PDB entry 1IVW | X-ray diffraction, 1.80 A resolution | chains A and B

[Chain A (and B)]
Molecule: amine oxidase
From: Arthrobacter globiformis
Notes: EC 1.4.3.6; chain B of this document is another copy of the same molecule, construct and numbering; everything in this record applies to it too
UniProtKB: P46881 (PAOX_ARTGO); numbering as in UniProt (aligned over 1-638)
Chain sequence (638 residues; row label = number of the first residue in the row):
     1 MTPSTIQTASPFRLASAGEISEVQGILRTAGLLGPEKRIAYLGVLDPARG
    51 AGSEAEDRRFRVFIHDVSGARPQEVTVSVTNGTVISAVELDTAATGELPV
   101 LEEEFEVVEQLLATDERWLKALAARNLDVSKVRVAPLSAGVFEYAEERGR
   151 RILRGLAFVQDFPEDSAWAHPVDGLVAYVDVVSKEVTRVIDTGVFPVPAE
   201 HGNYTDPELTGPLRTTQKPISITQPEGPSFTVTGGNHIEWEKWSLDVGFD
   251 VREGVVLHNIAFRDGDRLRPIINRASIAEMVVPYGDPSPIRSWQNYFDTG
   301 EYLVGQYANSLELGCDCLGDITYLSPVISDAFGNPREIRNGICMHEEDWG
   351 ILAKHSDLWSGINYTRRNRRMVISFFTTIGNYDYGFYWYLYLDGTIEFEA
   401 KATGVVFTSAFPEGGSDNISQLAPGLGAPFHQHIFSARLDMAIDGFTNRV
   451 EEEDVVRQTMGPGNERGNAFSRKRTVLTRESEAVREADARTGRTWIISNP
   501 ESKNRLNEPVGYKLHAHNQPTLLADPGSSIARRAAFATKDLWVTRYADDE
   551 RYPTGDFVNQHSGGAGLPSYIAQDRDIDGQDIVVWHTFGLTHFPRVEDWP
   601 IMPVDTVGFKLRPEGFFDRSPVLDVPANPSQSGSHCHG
Disordered / not traced: 1-8, 629-638
Construct notes: modified residue (382)
Modified positions: Y382 (5-(2-carboxy-2-aminoethyl)-2-hydroxy-1,4-benzoquinone; TPQ)
Cystine bridges: C317-C343
Ion coordination: Cu ion: Y382, H431, H433, H592
UniProt features mapped onto this chain:
  - active site: D298 (Proton acceptor), Y382 (Schiff-base intermediate with substrate)
  - binding site (substrate): Y296 to Y307, I379 to Y384
  - binding site (Cu cation): H431, H433, H592
  - modified residue: Y382 (2',4',5'-topaquinone)
  - mutagenesis: Y382 (Y382F: Loss of activity)

[Chain A / chain B interface]
Residue-residue contacts (304; chain A residue first):
  R133(A) - W359(B)
  V134(A) - W359(B)
  F142(A) - R466(B)
  E143(A) - R466(B)  salt bridge
  Y144(A) - R466(B)  hydrogen bond
  Q160(A) - W359(B)  hydrogen bond (side chain-backbone)
  Q160(A) - S360(B)
  P163(A) - W359(B)
  P163(A) - S360(B)
  E164(A) - S360(B)
  E164(A) - I362(B)
  D165(A) - S360(B)
  A167(A) - W359(B)  hydrophobic
  W168(A) - D357(B)  hydrogen bond
  W168(A) - W359(B)  hydrophobic
  E200(A) - R505(B)  salt bridge
  Y204(A) - H355(B)
  Y204(A) - Y364(B)  hydrophobic
  Y204(A) - L623(B)  hydrophobic
  T205(A) - Y364(B)
  L209(A) - L623(B)  hydrophobic
  T210(A) - L623(B)
  T210(A) - D624(B)
  P212(A) - D624(B)
  L213(A) - D624(B)
  R214(A) - E241(B)  salt bridge
  R214(A) - K242(B)
  R214(A) - L392(B)
  R214(A) - P621(B)  hydrogen bond (side chain-backbone)
  R214(A) - V622(B)
  R214(A) - D624(B)  salt bridge
  R214(A) - V625(B)
  R214(A) - P626(B)
  T216(A) - S229(B)  hydrogen bond (backbone-side chain)
  T216(A) - E241(B)  hydrogen bond
  Q217(A) - S229(B)
  Q217(A) - E241(B)  hydrogen bond
  Q217(A) - R369(B)
  Q217(A) - L392(B)
  Q217(A) - V625(B)
  Q217(A) - N628(B)  hydrogen bond
  K218(A) - E226(B)  salt bridge
  K218(A) - G227(B)
  K218(A) - P228(B)
  K218(A) - S229(B)  hydrogen bond (backbone-side chain)
  K218(A) - R369(B)  hydrogen bond (backbone-side chain)
  P219(A) - T223(B)
  P219(A) - Q224(B)
  P219(A) - P225(B)
  P219(A) - E226(B)
  I220(A) - T223(B)
  I220(A) - Q224(B)
  I220(A) - E346(B)
  I220(A) - E347(B)
  I220(A) - D348(B)
  I220(A) - R369(B)
  S221(A) - S221(B)
  S221(A) - I222(B)
  S221(A) - T223(B)  hydrogen bond (backbone-backbone)
  S221(A) - P225(B)
  I222(A) - S221(B)
  T223(A) - I220(B)
  T223(A) - S221(B)  hydrogen bond (backbone-backbone)
  Q224(A) - P219(B)  hydrogen bond (side chain-backbone)
  Q224(A) - I220(B)
  P225(A) - P219(B)
  E226(A) - K218(B)
  E226(A) - P219(B)
  G227(A) - K218(B)
  P228(A) - K218(B)
  S229(A) - T216(B)
  S229(A) - Q217(B)
  S229(A) - K218(B)  hydrogen bond (side chain-backbone)
  E241(A) - R214(B)  salt bridge
  E241(A) - T216(B)  hydrogen bond
  E241(A) - Q217(B)  hydrogen bond
  K242(A) - R214(B)
  Y284(A) - N468(B)
  G285(A) - N468(B)
  G285(A) - A469(B)
  G285(A) - F470(B)  hydrogen bond (backbone-backbone)
  D286(A) - N468(B)
  P287(A) - G463(B)
  P287(A) - N468(B)
  P287(A) - A469(B)  hydrophobic
  S292(A) - R466(B)  hydrogen bond
  S292(A) - N468(B)
  W293(A) - R466(B)
  N309(A) - K354(B)
  C315(A) - I351(B)
  C315(A) - R367(B)  hydrogen bond (backbone-side chain)
  D316(A) - I351(B)
  D316(A) - K354(B)  salt bridge
  D316(A) - T365(B)
  D316(A) - R367(B)  hydrogen bond (backbone-side chain)
  L318(A) - D348(B)
  L318(A) - R367(B)
  E347(A) - I220(B)
  D348(A) - I220(B)
  D348(A) - L318(B)
  W349(A) - W349(B)  hydrophobic
  I351(A) - C315(B)
  I351(A) - D316(B)
  I351(A) - V604(B)
  L352(A) - P603(B)
  L352(A) - V604(B)  hydrogen bond (backbone-backbone)
  A353(A) - T403(B)
  A353(A) - M602(B)
  K354(A) - N309(B)
  K354(A) - D316(B)  salt bridge
  K354(A) - F376(B)
  K354(A) - D383(B)
  K354(A) - T403(B)  hydrogen bond (backbone-side chain)
  K354(A) - G404(B)  hydrogen bond (backbone-backbone)
  H355(A) - Y204(B)
  H355(A) - G380(B)
  H355(A) - N381(B)  hydrogen bond (side chain-backbone)
  H355(A) - D383(B)  salt bridge
  H355(A) - G404(B)
  H355(A) - V405(B)
  H355(A) - I601(B)
  S356(A) - T378(B)
  S356(A) - D383(B)  hydrogen bond (backbone-side chain)
  D357(A) - W168(B)  hydrogen bond
  W359(A) - R133(B)
  W359(A) - V134(B)
  W359(A) - A135(B)
  W359(A) - Q160(B)  hydrogen bond (backbone-side chain)
  W359(A) - P163(B)
  W359(A) - A167(B)  hydrophobic
  W359(A) - W168(B)  hydrophobic
  S360(A) - Q160(B)
  S360(A) - P163(B)
  S360(A) - E164(B)
  S360(A) - D165(B)
  I362(A) - E164(B)
  Y364(A) - Y204(B)  hydrophobic
  Y364(A) - T205(B)
  Y364(A) - I601(B)  hydrophobic
  T365(A) - D316(B)
  R367(A) - C315(B)  hydrogen bond (side chain-backbone)
  R367(A) - D316(B)  hydrogen bond (side chain-backbone)
  R367(A) - L318(B)
  R369(A) - Q217(B)
  R369(A) - K218(B)  hydrogen bond (side chain-backbone)
  R369(A) - I220(B)
  F376(A) - K354(B)
  T378(A) - S356(B)
  G380(A) - H355(B)
  N381(A) - H355(B)  hydrogen bond (backbone-side chain)
  D383(A) - K354(B)
  D383(A) - H355(B)  salt bridge
  D383(A) - S356(B)  hydrogen bond (side chain-backbone)
  Y387(A) - I351(B)
  L392(A) - R214(B)
  L392(A) - Q217(B)
  T403(A) - A353(B)
  T403(A) - K354(B)
  G404(A) - K354(B)  hydrogen bond (backbone-backbone)
  G404(A) - H355(B)
  V405(A) - H355(B)
  D417(A) - S471(B)  hydrogen bond (backbone-side chain)
  N418(A) - Q458(B)  hydrogen bond
  N418(A) - A469(B)
  N418(A) - F470(B)  hydrogen bond (side chain-backbone)
  Q421(A) - L506(B)
  L422(A) - L506(B)
  A423(A) - R505(B)
  A423(A) - L506(B)
  P424(A) - R505(B)
  P424(A) - L506(B)
  F430(A) - F470(B)
  F430(A) - R472(B)
  H431(A) - F470(B)
  Q432(A) - F470(B)
  V455(A) - L523(B)  hydrophobic
  V455(A) - F593(B)  hydrophobic
  R457(A) - L523(B)  hydrogen bond (side chain-backbone)
  R457(A) - A524(B)  hydrogen bond (side chain-backbone)
  Q458(A) - N418(B)
  T459(A) - D525(B)
  M460(A) - D525(B)  hydrogen bond (backbone-side chain)
  M460(A) - G527(B)
  M460(A) - S528(B)
  G463(A) - P287(B)
  R466(A) - F142(B)
  R466(A) - E143(B)  salt bridge
  R466(A) - Y144(B)  hydrogen bond
  R466(A) - S292(B)  hydrogen bond
  R466(A) - W293(B)
  R466(A) - S528(B)
  G467(A) - A524(B)
  G467(A) - D525(B)  hydrogen bond (backbone-backbone)
  G467(A) - S528(B)  hydrogen bond (backbone-side chain)
  N468(A) - Y284(B)
  N468(A) - G285(B)
  N468(A) - D286(B)
  N468(A) - S292(B)
  A469(A) - G285(B)
  A469(A) - P287(B)  hydrophobic
  A469(A) - N418(B)
  F470(A) - G285(B)  hydrogen bond (backbone-backbone)
  F470(A) - D417(B)
  F470(A) - N418(B)  hydrogen bond (backbone-side chain)
  F470(A) - F430(B)
  F470(A) - H431(B)
  F470(A) - Q432(B)
  F470(A) - L523(B)  hydrophobic
  F470(A) - T591(B)
  F470(A) - F593(B)  hydrophobic
  S471(A) - D417(B)  hydrogen bond (side chain-backbone)
  S471(A) - F593(B)
  R472(A) - F593(B)
  E486(A) - R490(B)  salt bridge
  A487(A) - R490(B)  hydrogen bond (backbone-side chain)
  D488(A) - R490(B)
  A489(A) - A489(B)  hydrophobic
  A489(A) - N518(B)
  A489(A) - P520(B)
  R490(A) - D488(B)  salt bridge
  R490(A) - A489(B)
  R490(A) - R490(B)
  R490(A) - P520(B)
  G492(A) - P520(B)
  R505(A) - E200(B)  salt bridge
  R505(A) - A423(B)
  R505(A) - P424(B)
  L506(A) - Q421(B)
  L506(A) - L422(B)
  L506(A) - A423(B)
  L506(A) - P424(B)
  L506(A) - V596(B)  hydrophobic
  E508(A) - V596(B)
  N518(A) - A489(B)
  P520(A) - A489(B)
  P520(A) - R490(B)
  P520(A) - G492(B)
  L523(A) - V455(B)  hydrophobic
  L523(A) - R457(B)  hydrogen bond (backbone-side chain)
  L523(A) - F470(B)  hydrophobic
  A524(A) - R457(B)  hydrogen bond (backbone-side chain)
  A524(A) - G467(B)
  D525(A) - Q458(B)
  D525(A) - T459(B)
  D525(A) - M460(B)  hydrogen bond (side chain-backbone)
  D525(A) - G467(B)  hydrogen bond (backbone-backbone)
  P526(A) - R457(B)
  S528(A) - R466(B)
  S528(A) - G467(B)
  T591(A) - F470(B)
  F593(A) - V455(B)  hydrophobic
  F593(A) - F470(B)  hydrophobic
  F593(A) - S471(B)
  F593(A) - R472(B)
  R595(A) - R612(B)
  R595(A) - P613(B)  hydrogen bond (side chain-backbone)
  R595(A) - E614(B)
  V596(A) - L506(B)  hydrophobic
  V596(A) - F617(B)
  V596(A) - D618(B)
  V596(A) - R619(B)
  V596(A) - S620(B)
  E597(A) - P613(B)
  E597(A) - E614(B)
  E597(A) - G615(B)  hydrogen bond (side chain-backbone)
  E597(A) - F616(B)  hydrogen bond (side chain-backbone)
  E597(A) - F617(B)  hydrogen bond (side chain-backbone)
  E597(A) - S620(B)
  W599(A) - R619(B)
  W599(A) - S620(B)  hydrogen bond (backbone-backbone)
  P600(A) - L623(B)  hydrophobic
  I601(A) - H355(B)
  I601(A) - Y364(B)  hydrophobic
  M602(A) - A353(B)
  P603(A) - L352(B)
  V604(A) - I351(B)
  V604(A) - L352(B)  hydrogen bond (backbone-backbone)
  D605(A) - R612(B)  salt bridge
  R612(A) - R595(B)
  P613(A) - R595(B)  hydrogen bond (backbone-side chain)
  P613(A) - E597(B)
  E614(A) - R595(B)
  E614(A) - E597(B)
  G615(A) - E597(B)  hydrogen bond (backbone-side chain)
  F616(A) - E597(B)  hydrogen bond (backbone-side chain)
  F617(A) - E597(B)  hydrogen bond (backbone-side chain)
  D618(A) - V596(B)
  R619(A) - V596(B)
  R619(A) - W599(B)
  S620(A) - V596(B)
  S620(A) - E597(B)
  S620(A) - W599(B)  hydrogen bond (backbone-backbone)
  P621(A) - R214(B)  hydrogen bond (backbone-side chain)
  L623(A) - Y204(B)  hydrophobic
  L623(A) - T210(B)
  L623(A) - L213(B)
  L623(A) - P600(B)
  D624(A) - T210(B)
  D624(A) - P212(B)
  D624(A) - L213(B)
  D624(A) - R214(B)  salt bridge
  V625(A) - R214(B)
  P626(A) - L213(B)  hydrophobic
  P626(A) - R214(B)
Other interface residues (no listed pair), chain A (156 interface residues in all): A135, F158, Y178, P283, P289, G314, C317, E346, Y382, D393, K401, E453, N464, T491, N504, Q519, L522, G527, V622, N628
Other interface residues (no listed pair), chain B (154 interface residues in all): F158, Y178, L209, P289, G314, C317, G350, Y387, D393, S420, E453, N464, T491, N504, Q519, L522, P526, S529, H592, D605

[Overview]
156 residues of chain A and 154 residues of chain B are in contact, with 63 hydrogen bonds and 16 salt
bridges. Among the polar pairs are E143(A)-R466(B), E200(A)-R505(B) and R214(A)-E241(B).
Both chains are amine oxidase (Arthrobacter globiformis). Entry 1IVW (Crystal structure of copper amine
oxidase from Arthrobacter globiformis: Late intermediate in topaquinone biogenesis) was determined by X-ray
diffraction, deposited together with 1IVU, 1IVV and 1IVX.
